Entry 5NRK (X-ray diffraction, 1.45 A resolution); this record covers chains A and D of the 4 polymer chains in the assembly.

Chain A:
Molecule: Endoglucanase
Source organism: Acetivibrio cellulolyticus
Notes: EC 3.2.1.4; fragment: ScaB Type I cohesin domain
UniProt: Q9RPL0 (Q9RPL0_9FIRM); residues 1-140 here correspond to UniProt positions 1472-1611 (UniProt number = residue number + 1471)
Sequence (143 residues; each row starts with the number of its first residue; numbering starts at 0):
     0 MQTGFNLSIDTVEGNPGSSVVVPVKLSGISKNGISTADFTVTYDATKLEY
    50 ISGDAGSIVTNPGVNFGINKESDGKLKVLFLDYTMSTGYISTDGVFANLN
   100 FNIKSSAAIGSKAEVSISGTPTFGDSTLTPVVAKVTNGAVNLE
Differences from the reference sequence: initiating methionine (0); expression tag (141-142)

Chain D:
Molecule: DocCel5: Type I dockerin repeat domain from A. cellulolyticus family 5 endoglucanase WP_010249057 S15I, I16N mutant
Source organism: Acetivibrio cellulolyticus
Notes: fragment: Type I dockerin domain
Sequence (68 residues; row label = number of the first residue in the row):
     3 KPGDVDGNGSININDFALMRNYLLGNLKDFPAEDDIKAGDLNGDKSINSL
    53 DFAIMRMYLLGMITKFSV
Unresolved in the structure: 70
Metal / ion sites: Ca2+ site 1: Asp-6, Asp-8, Asn-10, Ser-12, Asp-17; Ca2+ site 2: Asp-31, Phe-32, Ala-34, Asp-37; Ca2+ site 3: Asp-42, Asn-44, Asp-46, Ser-48, Asp-53
Reported in the primary citation:
  - mutagenesis - S51I/L52N: decreased binding to Endoglucanase (chain A)
  - specificity-determining residues: Ser-51, Leu-52 (proposed by the authors, not directly observed)

Interface between chain A and chain D:
Pairs across the interface (7; chain A residue first):
  Gly-62(A) with Asn-10(D), hydrogen bond (backbone-side chain); Ser-12(D); Asn-14(D), hydrogen bond (backbone-side chain)
  Val-63(A) with Asn-14(D); Asn-16(D), hydrogen bond (backbone-side chain)
  Tyr-82(A) with Ile-15(D), hydrophobic; Asn-16(D), hydrogen bond
Interface residues without a listed pair, chain A (6 interface residues in all): Pro-61, Ile-67, Asn-68
Interface residues without a listed pair, chain D (6 interface residues in all): Pro-33

Overview:
The chain A/chain D interface involves 6 residues from each chain; the contacts include 4 hydrogen bonds.
Among the polar pairs are Gly-62(A)/Asn-10(D), Gly-62(A)/Asn-14(D) and Val-63(A)/Asn-16(D). Asp-6(D),
Asp-8(D), Asn-10(D), Ser-12(D) and Asp-17(D) form the Ca2+ site 1. From the paper: S51I/L52N of chain D reduce
binding to Endoglucanase (chain A); specificity determinants Ser-51(D) and Leu-52(D).
Chain A is Endoglucanase and chain D is DocCel5: Type I dockerin repeat domain from A. cellulolyticus family 5
endoglucanase WP_010249057 S15I, I16N mutant, both from Acetivibrio cellulolyticus; the structure, Crystal
structure of the sixth cohesin from Acetivibrio cellulolyticus' scaffoldin B in complex with Cel5 dockerin
..., was determined by X-ray diffraction together with 5NRM from the same study.
